PDB entry 8RC5 | electron microscopy, 3.35 A resolution | chains 4H and 4I of the 36 polymer chains in the assembly

# Chain 4H (and 4I)
Name: ORF016
From: Staphylococcus phage 52A
Notes: chain 4I of this document is another copy of the same molecule, construct and numbering; everything in this record applies to it too
UniProtKB: Q4ZAS5 (Q4ZAS5_9CAUD); numbering as in UniProt (aligned over 1-259)
Amino-acid sequence (279 residues; row label = number of the first residue in the row; numbers below 1 keep their minus sign (Met-19 is residue -19)):
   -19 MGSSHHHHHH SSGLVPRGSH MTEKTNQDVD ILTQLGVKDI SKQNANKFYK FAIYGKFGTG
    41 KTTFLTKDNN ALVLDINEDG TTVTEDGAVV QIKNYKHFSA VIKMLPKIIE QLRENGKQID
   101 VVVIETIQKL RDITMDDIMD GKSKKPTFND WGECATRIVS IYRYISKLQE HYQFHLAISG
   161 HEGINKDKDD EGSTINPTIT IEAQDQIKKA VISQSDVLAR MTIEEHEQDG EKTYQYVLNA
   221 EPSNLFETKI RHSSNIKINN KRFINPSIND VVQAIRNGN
Not modelled in the structure: -19 to 9, 120-126, 164-179, 205-212
Differences from the reference sequence: initiating methionine (-19); expression tag (-18 to 0)
Ligand contacts:
  - ATP-gamma-S (AGS; phosphothiophosphoric acid-adenylate ester), molecule 1: Gly35, Lys36, Phe37, Gly38, Thr39, Gly40, Lys41, Thr42, Thr43, Val63, His161, Tyr216, Asn245, Pro246
  - ATP-gamma-S (AGS), molecule 2: Lys229, Ile230, Arg231, His232, Lys241
Reported in the primary citation:
  - binding site for ATP-gamma-S: Lys41, Thr42, Tyr216, Lys229, Arg231, His232

# Chain 4H / chain 4I interface
Residue-residue contacts (56):
  Thr43(4H) - Ser234(4I)
  Lys47(4H) - Ser234(4I)
  Leu52(4H) - Val17(4I)  hydrophobic
  Asn57(4H) - Arg143(4I)  hydrogen bond
  Asp59(4H) - Gln23(4I)
  Asp59(4H) - Lys27(4I)  salt bridge
  Gly60(4H) - Arg231(4I)
  Thr61(4H) - Ile20(4I)
  Thr61(4H) - Gln23(4I)
  Thr61(4H) - Asn24(4I)  hydrogen bond (backbone-side chain)
  Thr62(4H) - Asn24(4I)  hydrogen bond (backbone-side chain)
  Thr62(4H) - Lys27(4I)
  Thr62(4H) - Tyr29(4I)
  Thr62(4H) - Asp196(4I)
  Val63(4H) - Arg231(4I)
  Val63(4H) - His232(4I)
  Val63(4H) - Ser233(4I)
  Thr64(4H) - Ile20(4I)
  Thr64(4H) - Asn24(4I)  hydrogen bond (backbone-side chain)
  Glu65(4H) - Ser21(4I)
  Glu65(4H) - Ser233(4I)
  Glu65(4H) - Asn235(4I)  hydrogen bond
  Asp66(4H) - Ile20(4I)
  Asp66(4H) - Ser21(4I)  hydrogen bond
  Gly67(4H) - Asp19(4I)
  Gly67(4H) - Ile20(4I)  hydrogen bond (backbone-backbone)
  Ala68(4H) - Val17(4I)  hydrophobic
  Ala68(4H) - Lys18(4I)
  Ala68(4H) - Ile20(4I)
  Val69(4H) - Gly16(4I)
  Val69(4H) - Val17(4I)
  Val69(4H) - Lys18(4I)  hydrogen bond (backbone-backbone)
  Val69(4H) - Ile20(4I)  hydrophobic
  Val69(4H) - Gln23(4I)
  Val70(4H) - Gly16(4I)
  Val70(4H) - Val17(4I)
  Val70(4H) - Lys18(4I)
  Gln71(4H) - Lys18(4I)
  Lys73(4H) - Lys147(4I)
  Val81(4H) - Leu15(4I)  hydrophobic
  Met84(4H) - Ile11(4I)  hydrophobic
  Lys87(4H) - Ile11(4I)
  Ile88(4H) - Leu15(4I)  hydrophobic
  Ile88(4H) - Val17(4I)  hydrophobic
  Gln91(4H) - Asp10(4I)  hydrogen bond
  Gln91(4H) - Ile11(4I)  hydrogen bond (side chain-backbone)
  Gln91(4H) - Leu12(4I)
  Leu92(4H) - Leu12(4I)  hydrophobic
  Leu92(4H) - Val17(4I)  hydrophobic
  Asn95(4H) - Leu12(4I)
  Lys97(4H) - Leu12(4I)
  Lys97(4H) - Asp19(4I)
  Tyr214(4H) - Glu221(4I)
  Tyr214(4H) - Pro222(4I)  hydrogen bond (side chain-backbone)
  Tyr216(4H) - Pro222(4I)
  Tyr216(4H) - Lys241(4I)  hydrogen bond
Also at the interface, not in a pair above, chain 4H (31 interface residues in all): Gly38, Ala51, Glu58
Also at the interface, not in a pair above, chain 4I (27 interface residues in all): Ser193, Lys229

# Summary
The interface between chain 4H and chain 4I involves 31 residues on one side and 27 on the other; the contacts
include 12 hydrogen bonds and 1 salt bridge. Polar pairs include Asp59(4H)-Lys27(4I), Asn57(4H)-Arg143(4I) and
Thr61(4H)-Asn24(4I). Ligands of chain 4H: ATP-gamma-S. The paper reports a binding site for ATP-gamma-S at
Lys41(4H), Thr42(4H) and Tyr216(4H) among others.
Both chains are ORF016 (Staphylococcus phage 52A). Entry 8RC5 (Complex between the RecA-like Sak4 SSAP and the
SaPI2 Stl master regulator) was determined by electron microscopy together with 8Q86, 8QE9 and 8PQ8 from the
same study.
